PDB entry 5N6I | X-ray diffraction, 3.60 A resolution | chains F and M of the 14 polymer chains in the assembly

Chain F:
Molecule: Cyclic GMP-AMP synthase
Organism: Mus musculus
Notes: EC 2.7.7.86
Reference sequence: Q8C6L5 (CGAS_MOUSE); residues 139-507 here = UniProt positions 139-507
Chain sequence (370 residues; each row starts with the number of its first residue):
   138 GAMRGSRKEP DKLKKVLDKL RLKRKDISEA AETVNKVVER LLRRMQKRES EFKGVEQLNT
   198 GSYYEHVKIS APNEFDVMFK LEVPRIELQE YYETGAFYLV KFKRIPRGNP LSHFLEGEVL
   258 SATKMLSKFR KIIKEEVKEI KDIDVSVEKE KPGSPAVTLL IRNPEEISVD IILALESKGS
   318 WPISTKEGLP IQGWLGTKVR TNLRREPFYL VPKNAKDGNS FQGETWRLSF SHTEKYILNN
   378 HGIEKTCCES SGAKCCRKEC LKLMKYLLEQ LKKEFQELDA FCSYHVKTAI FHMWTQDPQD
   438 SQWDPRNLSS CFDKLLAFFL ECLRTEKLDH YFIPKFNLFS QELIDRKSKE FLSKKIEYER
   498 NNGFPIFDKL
Unresolved in the structure: 138-148, 506-507
Sequence notes: expression tag (138); conflict Met-140 (Pro in Q8C6L5)
Bound ions: Zn2+: His-378, Cys-384, Cys-385, Cys-392
Curated features (UniProtKB/Swiss-Prot):
  - region: Lys-372 to Lys-395 (DNA-binding)
  - motif: Leu-154 to Leu-159 (Nuclear export signal), Asp-281 to Ser-291 (Nuclear localization signal)
  - binding site (GTP): Thr-197, Asp-307, Arg-364 to Glu-371
  - binding site (ATP): Ser-199, Glu-371, Lys-402, Ser-420 to Lys-424
  - binding site (Mg(2+)): Glu-211, Asp-213, Asp-307
  - binding site (2',3'-cGAMP): Asp-213, Gly-290, Asp-307, Lys-350, Arg-364 to Ser-366
  - binding site (Zn(2+)): His-378, Cys-384, Cys-385, Cys-392
  - site: Arg-241 (Arginine-anchor), Asp-307, Ile-308 (Cleavage)
  - modified residue: Lys-156 (N6-lactoyllysine), Glu-176 (PolyADP-ribosyl glutamic acid), Ser-199 (Phosphoserine), Tyr-201 (Phosphotyrosine), Glu-272 (5-glutamyl polyglutamate), Ser-291 (Phosphoserine), Glu-302 (5-glutamyl glutamate), Lys-372 (N6-acetyllysine), Lys-382 (N6-acetyllysine), Lys-402 (N6-acetyllysine), Ser-420 (Phosphoserine), Lys-491 (N6-methyllysine)
  - lipidation (S-palmitoyl cysteine): Cys-392, Cys-393, Cys-459
  - cross-link (Glycyl lysine isopeptide (Lys-Gly)): Lys-217 (interchain with G-Cter in SUMO), Lys-271 (interchain with G-Cter in ubiquitin), Lys-335 (interchain with G-Cter in SUMO), Lys-372 (interchain with G-Cter in SUMO), Lys-382 (interchain with G-Cter in SUMO), Lys-399 (interchain with G-Cter in ubiquitin), Lys-402 (interchain with G-Cter in ubiquitin), Lys-409 (interchain with G-Cter in ubiquitin), Lys-410 (interchain with G-Cter in ubiquitin), Lys-464 (interchain with G-Cter in SUMO)
  - mutagenesis: Lys-156 (K156Q: Mimics lactylation; knockin mice show higher mortality following HSV-1 infection), Asn-172 (N172K: Induces alteration of the DNA-binding surface and leads to decreased synthesis of cyclic GMP-AMP (cGAMP); when associated with L-180), Glu-176 (E176A: Abolished poly-ADP-ribosylation by PARP1, stimulating interferon production in knockin mice), Arg-180 (R180L: Induces alteration of the DNA-binding surface and leads to decreased synthesis of cyclic GMP-AMP (cGAMP); when associated with K-182), Gly-198 (G198A: Abolishes stimulation of interferon production; when associated with A-199), Ser-199 (S199A: Abolishes stimulation of interferon production; when associated with A-199), Tyr-201 (Y201E: Phosphomimetic mutant; reduced translocation to the nucleus following treatment with etoposide), Glu-211 to Asp-213 (Abolished nucleotidyltransferase activity. Does not affect nuclear localization and tethering to chromatin), Glu-211 (E211A: Abolishes ability to promote type-I interferon production), Asp-213 (D213A: Abolishes ability to promote type-I interferon production), Lys-217 (K217R: Reduced sumoylation), Arg-222 (R222E: Impaired tethering to chromatin, leading to constitutive activation in the absence of DNA), 31 further mutagenesis entries in UniProt

Chain M:
Molecule: 39-nt DNA strand
Sequence (39 nucleotides; numbered 1 to 39; the number before each row is that of its first residue):
     1 AGATCTACTA GTGATCTATG ACTGATCTGT ACATGATCT
Unresolved in the structure: 1-19, 37-39

Interface between chain F and chain M:
Contacting residue pairs (15; chain F residue first):
  Arg-158(F) / DA33(M)  phosphate contact
  Arg-158(F) / DT34(M)  phosphate contact
  Leu-159(F) / DA33(M)  sugar contact
  Leu-159(F) / DT34(M)  phosphate contact
  Lys-160(F) / DA33(M)  phosphate contact
  Lys-160(F) / DT34(M)  phosphate contact
  Arg-161(F) / DA33(M)  hydrogen bond to the base
  Arg-161(F) / DT34(M)  hydrogen bond to the phosphate
  Arg-180(F) / DG24(M)  salt bridge to the phosphate
  His-203(F) / DA31(M)  phosphate contact
  His-203(F) / DC32(M)  sugar contact
  Cys-385(F) / DA31(M)  phosphate contact
  Glu-386(F) / DA31(M)  phosphate contact
  Ser-387(F) / DA31(M)  phosphate contact
  Lys-395(F) / DC32(M)  salt bridge to the phosphate
Interface residues without a listed pair, chain F (11 interface residues in all): Ile-164

In short:
The interface between chain F and chain M involves 11 residues on one side and 5 on the other; the contacts
include 2 hydrogen bonds and 2 salt bridges. Polar pairs include Arg-161(F)/DA33(M), Arg-161(F)/DT34(M) and
Arg-180(F)/DG24(M).
Here chain F is Cyclic GMP-AMP synthase (Mus musculus) and chain M is a 39-nt DNA strand. Entry 5N6I (Crystal
structure of mouse cGAS in complex with 39 bp DNA) was determined by X-ray diffraction.
